PDB entry 6LAU | X-ray diffraction, 3.11 A resolution | chains A and E

# Chain A
Molecule: 55-nt RNA strand
Sequence (55 nucleotides; row label = number of the first residue in the row):
     1 GGCAUUGUGC CUCGCAUUGC ACUCCGCGGG GCGAUAAGUC CUGAAAAGGG AUGUC
Disordered / not traced: 1
Metal / ion sites: Cs+: U12, G28, G30
Small-molecule neighbours: S-adenosylhomocysteine (SAH): U6, G7, U8, G9, C32, G33, A34, A36, A37, G38
From the paper describing this entry:
  - binding site for S-adenosylhomocysteine: G7, U8, G9, C32, G33, A36, A37
  - specificity-determining residues: U6, U8 (proposed by the authors, not directly observed)

# Chain E
Name: U1 small nuclear ribonucleoprotein A
From: Homo sapiens
Reference sequence: P09012 (SNRPA_HUMAN); residues 6-96 here = UniProt positions 6-96
Sequence (93 residues; row label = number of the first residue in the row):
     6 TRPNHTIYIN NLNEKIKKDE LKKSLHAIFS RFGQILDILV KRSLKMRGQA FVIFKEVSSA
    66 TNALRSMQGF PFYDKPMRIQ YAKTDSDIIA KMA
Disordered / not traced: 98
Modified positions: Mse51, Mse72, Mse82 (selenomethionine; parent Met); Mse97 (selenomethionine)
Construct notes: engineered mutation His31 (Tyr in P09012), Arg36 (Gln in P09012), Lys46 (Ser in P09012); expression tag (97-98)
UniProt features mapped onto this chain:
  - modified residue: Lys60 (N6-acetyllysine)
  - mutagenesis: Thr11 (T11V: Abolishes RNA binding), Tyr13 (Y13F: Substantially reduces RNA binding), Asn15 (N15V: Abolishes RNA binding), Asn16 (N16V: Substantially reduces RNA binding), Arg52 (R52Q: Abolishes RNA binding)

# Interface between chain A and chain E
Residue-residue contacts (48):
  C10(A) with Lys23(E), salt bridge to the phosphate
  C11(A) with Lys22(E), phosphate contact; Lys23(E), hydrogen bond to the phosphate; Arg47(E), salt bridge to the phosphate
  U12(A) with Lys22(E), phosphate contact; Arg47(E), salt bridge to the phosphate
  A16(A) with Arg52(E), hydrogen bond to the base
  U17(A) with Glu19(E), hydrogen bond to the base; Arg52(E), base contact
  U18(A) with Asn15(E), hydrogen bond to the base; Asn16(E), hydrogen bond to the base; Lys80(E), hydrogen bond to the base; Arg83(E), hydrogen bond to the base
  G19(A) with Tyr13(E), base contact; Asn15(E), hydrogen bond to the base; Asn16(E), hydrogen bond to the base; Glu19(E), hydrogen bond to the base; Lys50(E), hydrogen bond to the sugar; Arg52(E), hydrogen bond to the base; Gly53(E), base contact; Gln54(E), sugar contact
  C20(A) with Tyr13(E), stacking on the base; Gln54(E), sugar contact; Phe56(E), base contact; Gln85(E), base contact; Tyr86(E), hydrogen bond to the base; Ala87(E), base contact; Lys88(E), hydrogen bond to the base
  A21(A) with Leu44(E), base contact; Mse51(E), sugar contact; Phe56(E), stacking on the base; Thr89(E), hydrogen bond to the base; Asp90(E), hydrogen bond to the base; Ser91(E), hydrogen bond to the base
  C22(A) with Leu44(E), sugar contact; Thr89(E), base contact; Asp90(E), hydrogen bond to the base; Ser91(E), base contact; Asp92(E), hydrogen bond to the base
  U23(A) with Asp92(E), phosphate contact
  C24(A) with Lys46(E), base contact
  C25(A) with Ser48(E), phosphate contact
  G26(A) with Ser48(E), phosphate contact; Leu49(E), hydrogen bond to the phosphate; Arg52(E), hydrogen bond to the base
  A36(A) with Asp24(E), hydrogen bond to the sugar
  A37(A) with Lys23(E), hydrogen bond to the sugar
  U39(A) with Lys46(E), base contact
Other interface residues (no listed pair), chain A (19 interface residues in all): G9, G38
Other interface residues (no listed pair), chain E (32 interface residues in all): Thr11, Leu17, Ile58, Ile93

# Summary
19 residues of chain A and 32 residues of chain E are in contact, with 23 hydrogen bonds, 3 salt bridges and 2
aromatic stacking contacts. Polar pairs include A16(A)-Arg52(E), U17(A)-Glu19(E) and U18(A)-Asn15(E). From the
paper: a binding site for S-adenosylhomocysteine at G7(A), U8(A) and G9(A) among others; specificity
determinants U6(A) and U8(A).
Here chain A is a 55-nt RNA strand and chain E is U1 small nuclear ribonucleoprotein A (Homo sapiens). Entry
6LAU (the wildtype SAM-VI riboswitch bound to SAH) was determined by X-ray diffraction together with 6LAS,
6LAX and 6LAZ from the same study.
